8AA3 - chains B and A of the 4 polymer chains in the assembly; structure by electron microscopy, 2.70 A resolution.

Chain B:
Molecule: SusD homolog
Organism: Bacteroides thetaiotaomicron VPI-5482
Reference sequence: Q8A6W4 (Q8A6W4_BACTN); residues -17 to 552 here correspond to UniProt positions 1-570 (UniProt number = residue number + 18)
Sequence (570 residues; row label = number of the first residue in the row; numbers below 1 keep their minus sign (Met-17 is residue -17)):
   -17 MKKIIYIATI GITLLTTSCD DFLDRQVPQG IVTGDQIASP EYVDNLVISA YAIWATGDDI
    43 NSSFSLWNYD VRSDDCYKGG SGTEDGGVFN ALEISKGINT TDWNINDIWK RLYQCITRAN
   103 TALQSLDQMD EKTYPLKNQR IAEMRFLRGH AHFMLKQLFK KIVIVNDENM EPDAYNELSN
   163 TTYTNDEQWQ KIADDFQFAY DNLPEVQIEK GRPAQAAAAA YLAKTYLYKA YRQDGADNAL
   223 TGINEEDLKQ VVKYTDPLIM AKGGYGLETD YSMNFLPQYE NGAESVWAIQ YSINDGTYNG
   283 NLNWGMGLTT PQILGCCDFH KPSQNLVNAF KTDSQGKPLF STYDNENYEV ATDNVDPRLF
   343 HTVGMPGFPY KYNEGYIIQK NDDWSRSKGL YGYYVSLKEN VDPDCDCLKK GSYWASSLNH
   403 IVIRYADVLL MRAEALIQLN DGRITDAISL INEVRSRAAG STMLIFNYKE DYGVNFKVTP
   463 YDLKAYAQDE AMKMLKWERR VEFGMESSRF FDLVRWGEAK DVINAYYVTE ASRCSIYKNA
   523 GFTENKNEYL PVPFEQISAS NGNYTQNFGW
Disordered / not traced: -17 to 1
Disulfides: Cys387-Cys389
Ion coordination: Mg2+: Glu262, Tyr273, Ser399, Asn401
Small-molecule neighbours: beta-D-fructofuranose (FRU): Asp41, Ile42, Asn43, Asp67, Gly68, Trp85, Asp89, Leu290, Cys298, Phe301, Arg368, Tyr395

Chain A:
Molecule: SusC homolog
Organism: Bacteroides thetaiotaomicron VPI-5482
Reference sequence: Q8A6W3 (Q8A6W3_BACTN); residues -24 to 1016 here correspond to UniProt positions 1-1041 (UniProt number = residue number + 25)
Sequence (1041 residues; numbered -24 to 1016; the number before each row is that of its first residue; numbers below 1 keep their minus sign (Met-24 is residue -24)):
   -24 MPGIMKNKKL LCSVCFLFAF MSALWGQNIT VKGNVTSKTD GQPIIGASVV ETTATTNGTI
    36 TDFDGNFTLS VPVNSTLKIT YIGYKPVTVK AAAIVNVLLE EDTQMVDEVV VTGYTTQRKA
    96 DLTGAVSVVK VDEIQKQGEN NPVKALQGRV PGMNITADGN PSGSATVRIR GIGTLNNNDP
   156 LYIIDGVPTK AGMHELNGND IESIQVLKDA ASASIYGSRA ANGVIIITTK QGKKGQIKIN
   216 FDASVSASMY QSKMNVLNTE QYGRAMWQAY VNDGENPNGN ALGYAYNWGY NADGNPVLYG
   276 MTLSKYLDSK NTMPVADTDW FDEITRTGVI QQYNLSVSNG SEKGSSFFSL GYYKNLGVIK
   336 DTDFDRFSAR MNSDYKLIDD ILTIGQHFTL NRTSEVQAPG GIIETALDIP SAIPVYASDG
   396 SWGGPVGGWP DRRNPRAVLE YNKDNRYTYW RMFGDAYVNL TPFKGFNLRS TFGLDYANKQ
   456 ARYFTYPYQE GTQTNNGKSA VEAKQEHWTK WMWNAIATYQ LEVGKHRGDV MIGMELNRED
   516 DSHFSGYKED FSILTPDYMW PDAGSGTAQA YGAGEGYSLV SFFGKMNYSY ADRYLLSLTL
   576 RRDGSSRFGK NHRYATFPSV SLGWRITQEN FMKELTWLDD LKLRASWGQT GNQEISNLAR
   636 YTIYAPNYGT TDSFGGQSYG TAYDITGSNG GGVLPSGFKR NQIGNDNIKW ETTTQTNVGI
   696 DFSLFKQSLY GSLEYYYKKA TDILTEMAGV GVLGEGGSRW INSGAMKNQG FEFNLGYRNK
   756 TAFGLTYDLN GNISTYRNEI LELPETVAAN GKFGGNGVKS VVGHTYGAQV GYIADGIFKS
   816 QDEVDNHATQ EGAAVGRIRY RDIDHNGVID ERDQNWIYDP TPSFSYGLNI YLEYKNFDLT
   876 MFWQGVQGVD IISDVKKKSD FWSASNVGFL NKGTRLLNAW SPTNPNSDIP ALTRSDTNNE
   936 QRVSTYFVEN GSFLKLRNIQ LGYTVPAVIS KKMRMDRLRF YCSAQNLLTI KSKNFTGEDP
   996 ENPNFSYPIP VNITFGLNIG F
Disordered / not traced: -24 to 92
Ion coordination: Mg2+: Asp837, Asp839, Asn841, Val843, Asp848
Small-molecule neighbours:
  - beta-D-fructofuranose (FRU), molecule 1: Lys165, Ala166, Gly167, His169, Glu170, Gln372, Tyr422, Tyr424, Lys454, Lys479, Glu481, Trp483
  - beta-D-fructofuranose (FRU), molecule 2: Gly376, Glu379, Thr380, Asp383, Asp406, Arg407, Phe649, Gly650, Gln652, Asn901, Val902

Chain B / chain A interface:
Pairs across the interface (168):
  Asp2(B) - Tyr589(A)  hydrogen bond
  Phe4(B) - Trp486(A)  hydrophobic
  Phe4(B) - Asn512(A)
  Phe4(B) - Arg513(A)  hydrogen bond (backbone-side chain)
  Phe4(B) - Ser553(A)
  Phe4(B) - Leu554(A)
  Phe4(B) - Val555(A)  hydrophobic
  Leu5(B) - Ser553(A)
  Leu5(B) - Leu554(A)
  Leu5(B) - Val555(A)  hydrophobic
  Leu5(B) - Ser581(A)
  Leu5(B) - Arg588(A)  hydrogen bond (backbone-side chain)
  Leu5(B) - Tyr589(A)
  Asp6(B) - Lys585(A)  salt bridge
  Asp6(B) - Arg588(A)  salt bridge
  Arg7(B) - Arg513(A)
  Gln8(B) - Arg513(A)
  Gln8(B) - Glu514(A)
  Gln8(B) - Asp515(A)  hydrogen bond
  Gln8(B) - Gly551(A)
  Gln8(B) - Tyr552(A)  hydrogen bond (side chain-backbone)
  Pro10(B) - Leu633(A)  hydrophobic
  Pro10(B) - Tyr636(A)  hydrophobic
  Gln11(B) - Gly549(A)
  Gly12(B) - Pro641(A)
  Ile13(B) - Leu633(A)  hydrophobic
  Ile13(B) - Ile638(A)  hydrophobic
  Ile13(B) - Tyr639(A)
  Val14(B) - Thr637(A)
  Val14(B) - Ile638(A)
  Val14(B) - Tyr639(A)  hydrogen bond (backbone-backbone)
  Val14(B) - Phe673(A)  hydrophobic
  Thr15(B) - Thr637(A)
  Gly16(B) - Thr637(A)  hydrogen bond (backbone-backbone)
  Ile19(B) - Tyr639(A)  hydrophobic
  Ile19(B) - Phe673(A)  hydrophobic
  Tyr24(B) - Phe673(A)  hydrophobic
  Asn27(B) - Ser671(A)
  Asn27(B) - Gly672(A)
  Asn27(B) - Phe673(A)
  Leu28(B) - Phe673(A)
  Ile30(B) - Pro670(A)
  Ile30(B) - Ser671(A)
  Ser31(B) - Thr656(A)
  Ser31(B) - Gly672(A)
  Ser31(B) - Phe673(A)  hydrogen bond (side chain-backbone)
  Tyr33(B) - Tyr658(A)  hydrophobic
  Tyr33(B) - Ile660(A)  hydrophobic
  Ala34(B) - Gly655(A)
  Ala34(B) - Thr656(A)
  Ala34(B) - Ala657(A)
  Ile35(B) - Tyr654(A)  hydrophobic
  Ala37(B) - Tyr658(A)  hydrophobic
  Thr38(B) - Gly651(A)
  Thr38(B) - Gln652(A)
  Thr38(B) - Ser653(A)
  Thr38(B) - Tyr654(A)  hydrogen bond (backbone-backbone)
  Thr38(B) - Gly655(A)  hydrogen bond (side chain-backbone)
  Asp40(B) - Gly650(A)
  Asp40(B) - Gly651(A)
  Asp40(B) - Gln652(A)
  Asp41(B) - Gly650(A)
  Asp41(B) - Gln652(A)  hydrogen bond
  Ile42(B) - Gly650(A)  hydrogen bond (backbone-backbone)
  Ser63(B) - Asn901(A)
  Ser63(B) - Val902(A)
  Ser63(B) - Gly903(A)
  Glu66(B) - Ser898(A)
  Glu66(B) - Ser900(A)
  Glu66(B) - Arg929(A)
  Glu66(B) - Ser930(A)
  Glu66(B) - Asp931(A)  hydrogen bond (side chain-backbone)
  Glu66(B) - Gln936(A)
  Asp67(B) - Asn901(A)
  Lys78(B) - Glu826(A)
  Asn81(B) - Glu846(A)
  Thr82(B) - Glu846(A)  hydrogen bond
  Thr83(B) - Glu846(A)
  Trp91(B) - Gly726(A)
  Arg93(B) - Gln652(A)  hydrogen bond
  Arg93(B) - Tyr654(A)  hydrogen bond
  Tyr95(B) - Gly726(A)
  Tyr95(B) - Val727(A)  hydrophobic
  Tyr95(B) - Gly729(A)
  Gln96(B) - Tyr654(A)  hydrogen bond
  Gln96(B) - Gly729(A)
  Gln96(B) - Glu730(A)
  Thr99(B) - Arg675(A)
  Thr99(B) - Val727(A)
  Thr99(B) - Leu728(A)  hydrogen bond (side chain-backbone)
  Thr99(B) - Gly729(A)  hydrogen bond (side chain-backbone)
  Arg100(B) - Tyr654(A)
  Arg100(B) - Thr656(A)
  Arg100(B) - Phe673(A)
  Arg100(B) - Lys674(A)
  Arg100(B) - Glu730(A)  salt bridge
  Thr103(B) - Tyr639(A)
  Pro154(B) - Ile678(A)  hydrophobic
  Asp155(B) - Arg734(A)  salt bridge
  Tyr157(B) - Val727(A)
  Tyr157(B) - Leu728(A)  hydrophobic
  Glu191(B) - Ile660(A)
  Lys192(B) - Ile660(A)
  Lys192(B) - Thr661(A)  hydrogen bond (backbone-backbone)
  Gly193(B) - Ile660(A)  hydrogen bond (backbone-backbone)
  Arg194(B) - Ile660(A)
  Glu262(B) - Asn664(A)  hydrogen bond
  Asn263(B) - Gly662(A)  hydrogen bond (side chain-backbone)
  Ala270(B) - Tyr658(A)
  Ile271(B) - Tyr658(A)
  Gln272(B) - Tyr658(A)  hydrogen bond (backbone-side chain)
  Gln272(B) - Asp659(A)
  Gln272(B) - Gly662(A)
  Tyr273(B) - Asn664(A)  hydrogen bond (backbone-side chain)
  Ser274(B) - Asp659(A)
  Ser274(B) - Asn664(A)
  Ser274(B) - Gly665(A)
  Ser274(B) - Leu669(A)
  Ile275(B) - Asn664(A)
  Ile275(B) - Gly665(A)
  Ile275(B) - Gly666(A)
  Asn276(B) - Gly666(A)  hydrogen bond (backbone-backbone)
  Asn276(B) - Gly667(A)
  Asp277(B) - Tyr643(A)  hydrogen bond (backbone-side chain)
  Asp277(B) - Gly667(A)
  Asp277(B) - Leu669(A)
  Gly278(B) - Gln544(A)
  Thr279(B) - Gln544(A)  hydrogen bond (backbone-side chain)
  Thr279(B) - Tyr643(A)
  Thr279(B) - Gly644(A)
  Tyr280(B) - Tyr522(A)  hydrogen bond
  Tyr280(B) - Gln544(A)
  Tyr280(B) - Tyr546(A)
  Tyr280(B) - Gly644(A)  hydrogen bond (backbone-backbone)
  Tyr280(B) - Thr645(A)
  Tyr280(B) - Asp647(A)  hydrogen bond
  Asn283(B) - Ala657(A)
  Asn283(B) - Leu669(A)
  Trp286(B) - Gly650(A)
  Trp286(B) - Gly651(A)
  Gly297(B) - Thr467(A)
  Cys298(B) - Asp406(A)  hydrogen bond
  Asp364(B) - Ala256(A)
  Asp364(B) - Gly402(A)
  Asp364(B) - Gly403(A)  hydrogen bond (side chain-backbone)
  Arg368(B) - Asp406(A)  salt bridge
  Arg368(B) - Val902(A)
  Lys370(B) - Asn255(A)
  Lys370(B) - Leu257(A)
  Lys370(B) - Gly403(A)  hydrogen bond (side chain-backbone)
  Lys370(B) - Phe904(A)
  Lys392(B) - Thr469(A)
  Lys392(B) - Asn471(A)
  Ser394(B) - Phe649(A)
  Tyr395(B) - Phe649(A)
  Trp396(B) - Asn471(A)
  Ser399(B) - Asn664(A)
  Phe536(B) - Gly792(A)
  Phe536(B) - Val793(A)
  Glu537(B) - Ala784(A)
  Glu537(B) - Asn785(A)
  Gln538(B) - Val725(A)
  Gln538(B) - Gly726(A)
  Ser540(B) - Glu780(A)
  Ser540(B) - Ala784(A)
  Ala541(B) - Glu780(A)
  Ala541(B) - Ala784(A)
  Tyr546(B) - Val727(A)
Other interface residues (no listed pair), chain B (90 interface residues in all): Gly39, Thr65, Gly79, Lys92, Val145, Val147, Leu160, Asp365, Asn401, Asn521, Asn543
Other interface residues (no listed pair), chain A (96 interface residues in all): Asn470, Lys473, Leu511, Gly579, Ser580, Thr646, Val668, Thr781, Thr932

Overview:
90 residues of chain B face 96 of chain A across their interface; the contacts include 34 hydrogen bonds and 5
salt bridges. Polar pairs include Asp6(B)-Lys585(A), Asp6(B)-Arg588(A) and Arg100(B)-Glu730(A). One
beta-D-fructofuranose molecule is bound between chain B and chain A. Chain A binds beta-D-fructofuranose.
Chain B is SusD homolog and chain A is SusC homolog, both from Bacteroides thetaiotaomicron VPI-5482; the
structure, Core SusCD transporter units from the inactive levan utilisome in the presence of levan
fructo-oligosaccharides DP ..., was determined by electron microscopy together with 8A9Y, 8AA0, 8AA1 and 8AA2
from the same study.
